PDB entry 2ZLA | X-ray diffraction, 2.00 A resolution | chains A and C

Chain A:
Name: Vitamin D3 receptor
Organism: Rattus norvegicus
Notes: fragment: vdr-lbd
UniProtKB: P13053 (VDR_RAT); residue numbers follow UniProt; this construct covers 116-158, 206-423
Amino-acid sequence (271 residues; numbered 106 to 423; 47 numbers in that range are skipped by the numbering (no residue carries them; nothing is unmodelled there); the number before each row is that of its first residue):
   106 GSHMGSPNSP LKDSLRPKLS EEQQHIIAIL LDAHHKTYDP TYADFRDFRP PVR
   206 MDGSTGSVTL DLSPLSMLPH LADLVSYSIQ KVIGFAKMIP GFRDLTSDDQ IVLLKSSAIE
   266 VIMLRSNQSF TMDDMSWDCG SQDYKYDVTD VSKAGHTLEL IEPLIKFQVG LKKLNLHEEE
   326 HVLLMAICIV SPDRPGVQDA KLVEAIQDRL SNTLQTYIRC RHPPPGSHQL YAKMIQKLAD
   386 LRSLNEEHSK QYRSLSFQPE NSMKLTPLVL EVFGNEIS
Unresolved in the structure: 106-122, 206-218, 421-423
Differences from the reference sequence: expression tag (106-115)
Curated features (UniProtKB/Swiss-Prot):
  - region: K242 to K260 (Interaction with coactivator LXXLL motif)
  - motif: P412 to N420 (9aaTAD)
  - binding site (calcitriol): Y143, S233, R270, S274, H301, H393
Residues lining bound ligands: VDB ((1R,2S,3R,5Z,7E)-17-{(1R)-1-[(2-ethyl-2-hydroxybutyl)sulfanyl]ethyl}-2-(2-hydroxyethoxy)-9,10-secoestra-5,7,16-triene-1,3-diol): T142, Y143, D144, Y147, F150, L223, L226, A227, L229, V230, Y232, S233, K236, I264, I267, M268, R270, S271, S274, W282, C284, Y291, V296, A299, H301, L305, L309, H393, L400, L410, F418

Chain C:
Name: Coactivator peptide DRIP
Amino-acid sequence (13 residues; row label = number of the first residue in the row):
   625 KNHPMLMNLL KDN
Unresolved in the structure: 636-637

Chain A / chain C interface:
Residue-residue contacts (20):
  I238(A) with L630(C), hydrophobic; L633(C); L634(C), hydrophobic
  K242(A) with L633(C), hydrogen bond (side chain-backbone); L634(C)
  S252(A) with M631(C)
  Q255(A) with L634(C)
  I256(A) with H627(C); L630(C), hydrophobic; M631(C); L634(C), hydrophobic
  L259(A) with L634(C), hydrophobic
  K260(A) with H627(C); L630(C)
  P412(A) with M629(C), hydrophobic
  L413(A) with M629(C)
  E416(A) with H627(C); P628(C); M629(C), hydrogen bond (side chain-backbone); L630(C), hydrogen bond (side chain-backbone)
Other interface residues (no listed pair), chain A (14 interface residues in all): Q235, F247, D253, V417
Other interface residues (no listed pair), chain C (9 interface residues in all): K625, K635

Summary:
14 residues of chain A face 9 of chain C across their interface, with 3 hydrogen bonds. Polar contacts include
K242(A)-L633(C), E416(A)-M629(C) and E416(A)-L630(C). Bound to chain A: compound VDB. From UniProt: 6
calcitriol-binding residues on chain A.
Here chain A is Vitamin D3 receptor (Rattus norvegicus) and chain C is Coactivator peptide DRIP. Entry 2ZLA
(2-Substituted-16-ene-22-thia-1alpha,25-dihydroxy-26,27-dimethyl-19-norvitamin D3 analogs: Synthesis,
biological evaluation and crystal structure) was determined by X-ray diffraction (same publication as 2ZL9 and
2ZLC).
